Entry 4GZ2 (X-ray diffraction, 1.85 A resolution); this record covers chains A and D of the 4 polymer chains in the assembly.

[Chain A]
Molecule: Tyrosyl-DNA phosphodiesterase 2
From: Mus musculus
Notes: EC 3.1.4.-
Reference sequence: Q9JJX7 (TYDP2_MOUSE); residue numbers follow UniProt; this construct covers 118-369
Sequence (255 residues; numbered 115 to 369; the number before each row is that of its first residue):
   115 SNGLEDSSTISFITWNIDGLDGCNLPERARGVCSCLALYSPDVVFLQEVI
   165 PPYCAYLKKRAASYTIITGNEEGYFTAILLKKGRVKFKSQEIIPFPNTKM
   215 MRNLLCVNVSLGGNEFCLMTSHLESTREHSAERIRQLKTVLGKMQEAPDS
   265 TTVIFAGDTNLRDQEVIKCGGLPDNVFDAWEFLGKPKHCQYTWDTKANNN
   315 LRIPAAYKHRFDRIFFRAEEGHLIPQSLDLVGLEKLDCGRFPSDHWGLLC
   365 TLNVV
Not modelled in the structure: 115-121
Sequence notes: expression tag (115-117)
Swiss-Prot annotation at these positions:
  - region (Interaction with 5' end of substrate DNA): Asn130 to Leu134, His236 to Arg241, Asn274 to Arg276, Leu315 to Tyr321
  - active site: Asp272 (Proton donor/acceptor)
  - binding site (Mg(2+)): Asp132, Glu162
  - site (Interaction with 5' end of substrate DNA): Tyr188, Trp307, Phe325, His359
  - mutagenesis: Asp358 (D358N: Loss of magnesium binding)
Ion coordination: Mg2+: Asp132, Glu162 (shared with DT3(D) of chain D)
From the paper describing this entry:
  - binding site for the 12-nt DNA strand (chain D): Leu134
  - catalytic residues: Asp272
  - conformationally variable residues: Arg276, Asp277
  - mutagenesis - R241E, R276E, W307A, F325A: decreased catalytic activity on 4nt-5'-Y
  - mutagenesis - W307A, F325A: decreased catalytic activity on T5PNP
  - mutagenesis - W307A, F325A: decreased catalytic activity on PNPP
  - catalytic residues: His236, Ser239, His359 (proposed by the authors, not directly observed)

[Chain D]
Molecule: 12-nt DNA strand
Sequence (12 nucleotides; numbered 1 to 12; the number before each row is that of its first residue):
     1 CATCCGAATTCG
Ion coordination: Mg2+: DT3 (shared with Asp132(A), Glu162(A) of chain A)

[How chain A and chain D interact]
Pairs across the interface - 20 pairs, chain A then chain D:
  Asp132(A) with DT3(D), hydrogen bond to the base
  Leu134(A) with DA2(D), base contact; DT3(D), base contact
  Asp135(A) with DT3(D), hydrogen bond to the base
  Glu162(A) with DT3(D), base contact
  Ile164(A) with DA2(D), base contact
  Ser239(A) with DC4(D), phosphate contact
  Thr240(A) with DC4(D), phosphate contact; DC5(D), phosphate contact
  Arg241(A) with DG6(D), salt bridge to the phosphate; DA7(D), salt bridge to the phosphate
  Arg276(A) with DC5(D), salt bridge to the phosphate; DG6(D), salt bridge to the phosphate
  Trp307(A) with DC5(D), sugar contact
  Leu315(A) with DC4(D), base contact
  Ile317(A) with DC5(D), base contact
  Tyr321(A) with DC5(D), base contact; DG6(D), sugar contact
  His323(A) with DC5(D), hydrogen bond to the phosphate; DG6(D), salt bridge to the phosphate
Other interface residues (no listed pair), chain A (18 interface residues in all): Gly133, Gly136, Gly187, Phe325

[Summary]
Chain A and chain D form an interface of 18 and 6 residues respectively, with 3 hydrogen bonds and 5 salt
bridges. Polar pairs include Asp132(A)-DT3(D), Asp135(A)-DT3(D) and His323(A)-DC5(D). From the paper:
catalytic residues Asp272(A), His236(A) and Ser239(A) among others; R241E, R276E and W307A of chain A, among
others, reduce catalytic activity on 4nt-5'-Y.
Chain A is Tyrosyl-DNA phosphodiesterase 2 (Mus musculus) and chain D is a 12-nt DNA strand; the structure,
Mus Musculus Tdp2 excluded ssDNA complex, was determined by X-ray diffraction, deposited together with 4GZ0
and 4GZ1.
